2V69 - chains A and O of the 16 polymer chains in the assembly; structure by X-ray diffraction, 2.80 A resolution.

== Chain A ==
Protein: Ribulose bisphosphate carboxylase large chain
From: Chlamydomonas reinhardtii
Notes: EC 4.1.1.39
UniProtKB: P00877 (RBL_CHLRE); residues 1-475 here = UniProt positions 1-475
Sequence (475 residues; numbered 1 to 475; the number before each row is that of its first residue):
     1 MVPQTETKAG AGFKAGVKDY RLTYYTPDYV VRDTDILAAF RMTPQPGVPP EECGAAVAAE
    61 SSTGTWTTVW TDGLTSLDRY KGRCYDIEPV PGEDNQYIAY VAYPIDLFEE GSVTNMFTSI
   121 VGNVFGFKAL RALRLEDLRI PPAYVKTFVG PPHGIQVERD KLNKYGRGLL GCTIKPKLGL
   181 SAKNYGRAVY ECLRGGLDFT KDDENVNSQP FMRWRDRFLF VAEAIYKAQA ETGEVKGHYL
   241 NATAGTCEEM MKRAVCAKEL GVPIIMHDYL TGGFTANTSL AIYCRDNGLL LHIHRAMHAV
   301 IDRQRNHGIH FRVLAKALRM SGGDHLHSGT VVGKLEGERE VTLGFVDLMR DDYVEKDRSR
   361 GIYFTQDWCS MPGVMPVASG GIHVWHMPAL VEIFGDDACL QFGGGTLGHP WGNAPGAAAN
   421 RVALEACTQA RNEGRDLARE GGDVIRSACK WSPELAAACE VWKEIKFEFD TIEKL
Disordered / not traced: 1-10, 470-475
Construct notes: conflict P46 (Leu in P00877); engineered mutation E473 (Asp in P00877)
Modified / non-standard residues: P104, P151 (4-hydroxyproline; HYP); K201 (lysine nz-carboxylic acid; KCX); C256, C369 (s-methylcysteine; SMC)
Disulfide bonds: C449-C459
Ion coordination: Mg2+: K201, D203, E204 (together with 2-carboxyarabinitol-1,5-diphosphate)
Small-molecule neighbours:
  - 2-carboxyarabinitol-1,5-diphosphate (CAP), molecule 1: E60, T65, W66, N123
  - 2-carboxyarabinitol-1,5-diphosphate (CAP), molecule 2: T173, K175, K177, K201, D203, E204, H294, R295, H298, H327, G329, K334, L335, S379, G380, G381, Q401, F402, G403, G404

== Chain O ==
Protein: Ribulose bisphosphate carboxylase small chain 1
From: Chlamydomonas reinhardtii
Notes: EC 4.1.1.39
UniProtKB: P00873 (RBS1_CHLRE); residues 1-140 here correspond to UniProt positions 46-185 (UniProt number = residue number + 45)
Sequence (140 residues; numbered 1 to 140; the number before each row is that of its first residue):
     1 MMVWTPVNNK MFETFSYLPP LTDEQIAAQV DYIVANGWIP CLEFAEADKA YVSNESAIRF
    61 GSVSCLYYDN RYWTMWKLPM FGCRDPMQVL REIVACTKAF PDAYVRLVAF DNQKQVQIMG
   121 FLVQRPKTAR DFQPANKRSV
Modified / non-standard residues: M1 (n-methyl methionine; MME)

== Interface between chain A and chain O ==
Pairs across the interface - 41 pairs, chain A then chain O:
  G179(A) - Q115(O)
  L180(A) - Q115(O)
  S181(A) - Q115(O)
  K183(A) - Y72(O)  hydrogen bond (backbone-side chain)
  N184(A) - Q115(O)
  G186(A) - Y72(O)
  R187(A) - E43(O)  salt bridge
  R187(A) - Y72(O)  hydrogen bond (backbone-side chain)
  R187(A) - M75(O)
  R187(A) - F110(O)
  Y190(A) - W73(O)
  Y190(A) - T74(O)  hydrogen bond
  E191(A) - T74(O)
  E191(A) - M75(O)  hydrogen bond (side chain-backbone)
  R194(A) - T74(O)
  R215(A) - V63(O)
  L219(A) - C65(O)
  L219(A) - L66(O)
  L219(A) - Y67(O)
  F220(A) - R71(O)
  F220(A) - Y72(O)
  E223(A) - Y67(O)
  E223(A) - Y68(O)
  E223(A) - N70(O)
  E223(A) - R71(O)  salt bridge
  E223(A) - Y72(O)
  Y226(A) - S56(O)
  Y226(A) - R59(O)  hydrogen bond
  Y226(A) - F60(O)  hydrophobic
  Y226(A) - Y67(O)
  K227(A) - K49(O)
  K227(A) - N70(O)
  K227(A) - Y72(O)  hydrogen bond (side chain-backbone)
  E259(A) - R59(O)
  E259(A) - F60(O)
  E259(A) - G61(O)  hydrogen bond (backbone-backbone)
  E259(A) - V63(O)
  L260(A) - F60(O)
  G261(A) - R59(O)  hydrogen bond (backbone-side chain)
  P410(A) - L78(O)
  G412(A) - L78(O)
Interface residues without a listed pair, chain A (27 interface residues in all): A182, A222, A224, A230, C256, W411
Interface residues without a listed pair, chain O (22 interface residues in all): D69, Q117

== Overview ==
Chain A and chain O form an interface of 27 and 22 residues respectively; the contacts include 8 hydrogen
bonds and 2 salt bridges. Among the polar pairs are R187(A)-E43(O), E223(A)-R71(O) and K183(A)-Y72(O). Bound
to chain A: 2-carboxyarabinitol-1,5-diphosphate.
Here chain A is Ribulose bisphosphate carboxylase large chain and chain O is Ribulose bisphosphate carboxylase
small chain 1, both from Chlamydomonas reinhardtii. Entry 2V69 (Crystal structure of Chlamydomonas reinhardtii
Rubisco with a large- subunit mutation D473E) was determined by X-ray diffraction (same publication as 2V67,
2V68, 2V63 and 2V6A).
